Entry 7ARI (electron microscopy, 3.40 A resolution); this record covers chains C and E of the 4 polymer chains in the assembly.

# Chain C
Molecule: Lipoprotein-releasing ABC transporter permease subunit LolC
Source organism: Escherichia coli (strain K12)
UniProt: A0A4S5ATA9 (A0A4S5ATA9_ECOLI); numbering as in UniProt (aligned over 1-399)
Amino-acid sequence (399 residues; each row starts with the number of its first residue):
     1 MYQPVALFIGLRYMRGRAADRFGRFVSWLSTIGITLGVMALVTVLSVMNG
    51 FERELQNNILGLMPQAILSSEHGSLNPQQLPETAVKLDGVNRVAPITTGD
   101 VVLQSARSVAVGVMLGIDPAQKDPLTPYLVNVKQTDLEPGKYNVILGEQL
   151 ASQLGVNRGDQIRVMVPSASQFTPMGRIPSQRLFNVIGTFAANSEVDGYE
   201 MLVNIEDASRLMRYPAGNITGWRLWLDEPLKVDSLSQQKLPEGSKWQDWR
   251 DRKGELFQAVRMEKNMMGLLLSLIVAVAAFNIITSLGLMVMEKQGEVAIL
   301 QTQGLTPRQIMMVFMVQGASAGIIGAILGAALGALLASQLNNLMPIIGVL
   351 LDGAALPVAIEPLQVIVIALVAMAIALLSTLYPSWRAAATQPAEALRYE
Not modelled in the structure: 213-216, 398-399

# Chain E
Molecule: Lipoprotein-releasing system transmembrane protein LolE
Source organism: Escherichia coli (strain K12)
UniProt: P75958 (LOLE_ECOLI); residue numbers follow UniProt; this construct covers 1-414
Amino-acid sequence (414 residues; each row starts with the number of its first residue):
     1 MAMPLSLLIGLRFSRGRRRGGMVSLISVISTIGIALGVAVLIVGLSAMNG
    51 FERELNNRILAVVPHGEIEAVDQPWTNWQEALDHVQKVPGIAAAAPYINF
   101 TGLVESGANLRAIQVKGVNPQQEQRLSALPSFVQGDAWRNFKAGEQQIII
   151 GKGVADALKVKQGDWVSIMIPNSNPEHKLMQPKRVRLHVAGILQLSGQLD
   201 HSFAMIPLADAQQYLDMGSSVSGIALKMTDVFNANKLVRDAGEVTNSYVY
   251 IKSWIGTYGYMYRDIQMIRAIMYLAMVLVIGVACFNIVSTLVMAVKDKSG
   301 DIAVLRTLGAKDGLIRAIFVWYGLLAGLFGSLCGVIIGVVVSLQLTPIIE
   351 WIEKLIGHQFLSSDIYFIDFLPSELHWLDVFYVLVTALLLSLLASWYPAR
   401 RASNIDPARVLSGQ
Not modelled in the structure: 1-3, 413-414

# How chain C and chain E interact
Contacting residue pairs (44):
  F25(C) with V292(E), hydrophobic; Y397(E), hydrophobic; R401(E)
  V26(C) with S289(E); M293(E), hydrophobic
  L29(C) with F285(E); V288(E), hydrophobic; S289(E)
  I32(C) with F285(E), hydrophobic
  G33(C) with V282(E); F285(E)
  L36(C) with V282(E), hydrophobic; F285(E), hydrophobic
  A40(C) with L278(E), hydrophobic
  Q258(C) with Y260(E); D264(E)
  A259(C) with M267(E), hydrophobic
  M262(C) with D264(E); I268(E), hydrophobic
  E263(C) with I271(E)
  M266(C) with I271(E), hydrophobic
  L271(C) with A275(E), hydrophobic
  L273(C) with V40(E), hydrophobic; V279(E), hydrophobic
  I274(C) with V279(E), hydrophobic
  V277(C) with G33(E); L36(E), hydrophobic; A283(E), hydrophobic
  A278(C) with V282(E), hydrophobic
  F280(C) with I29(E), hydrophobic; G33(E); L36(E), hydrophobic; N286(E)
  N281(C) with F285(E); N286(E)
  I283(C) with I29(E), hydrophobic
  T284(C) with I26(E); N286(E); S289(E)
  G287(C) with M22(E)
  L288(C) with I26(E), hydrophobic; M293(E), hydrophobic
  M291(C) with M22(E), hydrophobic
  R386(C) with L25(E)
Interface residues without a listed pair, chain C (29 interface residues in all): F22, G37, A276, V290
Interface residues without a listed pair, chain E (28 interface residues in all): I32, M276, G281

# In short
The interface between chain C and chain E involves 29 residues on one side and 28 on the other.
Here chain C is Lipoprotein-releasing ABC transporter permease subunit LolC and chain E is
Lipoprotein-releasing system transmembrane protein LolE, both from Escherichia coli (strain K12). Entry 7ARI
(LolCDE apo structure) was determined by electron microscopy (same publication as 7ARH, 7ARJ, 7ARK, 7ARL and
7ARM).
